Entry 4WYO (X-ray diffraction, 2.89 A resolution); this record covers chains B and C.

== Chain B (and C) ==
Protein: Acetyl-CoA carboxylase
Source organism: Saccharomyces cerevisiae
Notes: EC 6.4.1.2, 6.3.4.14; fragment: Carboxyl transferase domain; chain C of this document is another copy of the same molecule, construct and numbering; everything in this record applies to it too
UniProt: Q00955 (ACAC_YEAST); residues 1476-2233 here = UniProt positions 1476-2233
Sequence (769 residues; row label = number of the first residue in the row):
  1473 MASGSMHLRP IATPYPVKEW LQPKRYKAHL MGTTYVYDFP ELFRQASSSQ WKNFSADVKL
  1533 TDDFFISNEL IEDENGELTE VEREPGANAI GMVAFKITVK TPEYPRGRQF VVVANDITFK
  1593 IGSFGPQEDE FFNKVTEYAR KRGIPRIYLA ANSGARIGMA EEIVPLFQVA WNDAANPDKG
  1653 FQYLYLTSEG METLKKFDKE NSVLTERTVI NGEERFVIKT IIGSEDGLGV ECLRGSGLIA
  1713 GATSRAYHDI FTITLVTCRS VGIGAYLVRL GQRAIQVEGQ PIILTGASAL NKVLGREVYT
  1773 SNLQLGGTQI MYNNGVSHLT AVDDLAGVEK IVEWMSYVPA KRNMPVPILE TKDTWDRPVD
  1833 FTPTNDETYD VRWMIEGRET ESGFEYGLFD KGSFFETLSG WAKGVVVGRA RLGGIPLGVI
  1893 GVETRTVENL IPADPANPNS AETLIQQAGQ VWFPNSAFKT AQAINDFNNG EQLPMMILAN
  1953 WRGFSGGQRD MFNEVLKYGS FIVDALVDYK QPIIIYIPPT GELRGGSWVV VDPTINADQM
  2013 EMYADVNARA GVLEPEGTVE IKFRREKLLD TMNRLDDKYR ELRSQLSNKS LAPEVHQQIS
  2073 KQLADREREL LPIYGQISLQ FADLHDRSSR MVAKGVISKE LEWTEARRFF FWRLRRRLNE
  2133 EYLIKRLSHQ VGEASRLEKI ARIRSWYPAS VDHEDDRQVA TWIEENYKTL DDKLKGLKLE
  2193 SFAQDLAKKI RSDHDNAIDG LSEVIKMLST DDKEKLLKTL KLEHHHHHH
Unresolved in the structure: 1473-1479, 2056-2072, 2217-2221, 2235-2241 (chain C: 1473-1491, 2189-2207, 2234-2241)
Construct notes: initiating methionine (1473); expression tag (1474-1475, 2234-2241); engineered mutation Ser1760 (Pro in Q00955), Leu1762 (Ile in Q00955), Val1765 (Met in Q00955), Gln1919 (Glu in Q00955), Ala1920 (Pro in Q00955), Phe1925 (His in Q00955), Glu2028 (Gln in Q00955), Thr2030 (Met in Q00955), Glu2032 (Gly in Q00955)
Small-molecule neighbours:
  - 3W2 (2'-tert-butyl-1-(2H-indazol-5-ylcarbonyl)-2'H-spiro[piperidine-4,5'-pyrano[3,2-c]pyrazol]-7'(6'H)-one), molecule 1: Thr1757, Ala1761, Leu1762, Lys1764, Val1765, Leu1766
  - 3W2, molecule 2: Ala1920, Val1923, Phe1925, Arg1954, Gly1955, Phe1956, Ser1957, Gly1958, Arg1996, Leu2025, Glu2026, Glu2028, Gly2029, Glu2032

== How chain B and chain C interact ==
Contacting residue pairs (289):
  Ala1627(B) - Val2024(C)  hydrophobic
  Arg1628(B) - Val2024(C)
  Ile1629(B) - Val2024(C)  hydrophobic
  Ile1629(B) - Leu2025(C)  hydrophobic
  Ile1629(B) - Lys2034(C)
  Met1631(B) - Lys2034(C)
  Met1631(B) - Phe2035(C)  hydrophobic
  Met1631(B) - Phe2093(C)  hydrophobic
  Met1631(B) - His2097(C)
  Ala1632(B) - Phe2093(C)
  Ala1632(B) - His2097(C)  hydrogen bond (backbone-side chain)
  Glu1633(B) - Lys2039(C)  salt bridge
  Ile1635(B) - Phe2093(C)  hydrophobic
  Val1636(B) - Lys2039(C)
  Val1636(B) - Arg2046(C)  hydrogen bond (backbone-side chain)
  Val1636(B) - Phe2093(C)  hydrophobic
  Pro1637(B) - Arg2046(C)  hydrogen bond (backbone-side chain)
  Leu1638(B) - Arg2046(C)
  Phe1639(B) - Thr2043(C)
  Phe1639(B) - Arg2046(C)  hydrogen bond (backbone-side chain)
  Phe1639(B) - Leu2047(C)
  Phe1639(B) - Ile2089(C)  hydrophobic
  Phe1639(B) - Phe2093(C)  hydrophobic
  Gln1640(B) - Arg2046(C)
  Gln1640(B) - Leu2047(C)
  Val1641(B) - Leu2047(C)  hydrophobic
  Trp1643(B) - Tyr2086(C)
  Trp1643(B) - Ile2089(C)  hydrophobic
  Pro1649(B) - Leu2082(C)  hydrophobic
  Pro1649(B) - Ile2085(C)
  Asp1650(B) - Glu2081(C)
  Gly1652(B) - Ile2085(C)
  Phe1653(B) - Gln2088(C)
  Phe1653(B) - Ile2089(C)
  Phe1653(B) - Gln2092(C)
  Leu1656(B) - Phe2093(C)
  Leu1656(B) - Leu2096(C)  hydrophobic
  Leu1676(B) - Ser2101(C)
  Ile1690(B) - Leu2096(C)
  Lys1691(B) - Leu2096(C)
  Lys1691(B) - Arg2099(C)
  Thr1692(B) - Leu2096(C)
  Thr1692(B) - Arg2099(C)
  Thr1692(B) - Ser2101(C)
  Thr1692(B) - Arg2102(C)
  Ile1693(B) - Phe2093(C)  hydrophobic
  Ile1693(B) - Leu2096(C)  hydrogen bond (backbone-backbone)
  Ile1693(B) - His2097(C)
  Ile1693(B) - Arg2102(C)
  Ile1694(B) - Arg2102(C)  hydrogen bond (backbone-side chain)
  Ile1694(B) - Ala2105(C)  hydrophobic
  Asp1698(B) - Lys2106(C)  salt bridge
  Leu1700(B) - Arg2102(C)
  Gly1701(B) - Val2024(C)
  Gly1701(B) - Arg2102(C)
  Val1702(B) - Trp2000(C)  hydrophobic
  Val1702(B) - Ala2022(C)  hydrophobic
  Val1702(B) - Arg2102(C)
  Val1702(B) - Met2103(C)  hydrophobic
  Val1702(B) - Val2108(C)  hydrophobic
  Glu1703(B) - Arg2102(C)  salt bridge
  Glu1703(B) - Lys2106(C)
  Glu1703(B) - Val2108(C)
  Leu1705(B) - Gly1997(C)
  Leu1705(B) - Trp2000(C)
  Leu1705(B) - Gly2023(C)
  Leu1705(B) - Val2024(C)  hydrophobic
  Arg1706(B) - Trp2000(C)
  Arg1706(B) - Asp2004(C)
  Arg1706(B) - Thr2006(C)  hydrogen bond (backbone-side chain)
  Arg1706(B) - Gly2107(C)
  Arg1706(B) - Val2108(C)
  Ser1708(B) - Val2001(C)
  Gly1709(B) - Val2001(C)
  Gly1709(B) - Asp2004(C)
  Gly1709(B) - Thr2006(C)
  Gly1709(B) - Ile2007(C)
  Leu1710(B) - Thr2006(C)  hydrogen bond (backbone-side chain)
  Ala1712(B) - Val2001(C)  hydrophobic
  Ser1716(B) - Asp1976(C)  hydrogen bond
  Ser1716(B) - Val1979(C)
  Arg1717(B) - Val1979(C)
  Arg1717(B) - Ile2007(C)  hydrogen bond (side chain-backbone)
  Arg1717(B) - Asn2008(C)
  Ile1735(B) - Val2001(C)  hydrophobic
  Tyr1738(B) - Phe1956(C)
  Tyr1738(B) - Val1967(C)
  Tyr1738(B) - Leu1968(C)
  Tyr1738(B) - Gly1971(C)
  Tyr1738(B) - Ser1972(C)
  Arg1741(B) - Leu1968(C)
  Arg1741(B) - Lys1969(C)
  Arg1741(B) - Ser1972(C)
  Leu1742(B) - Ser1972(C)
  Leu1742(B) - Val1975(C)  hydrophobic
  Ile1754(B) - Met1963(C)
  Ile1754(B) - Leu1968(C)  hydrophobic
  Ile1755(B) - Met1963(C)  hydrophobic
  Leu1756(B) - Phe1956(C)  hydrophobic
  Leu1756(B) - Met1963(C)
  Leu1756(B) - Leu1968(C)  hydrophobic
  Leu1762(B) - Gly1958(C)
  Leu1762(B) - Gly1959(C)
  Lys1764(B) - Glu2032(C)  salt bridge
  Val1765(B) - Arg1954(C)
  Tyr1771(B) - Gly1959(C)
  Tyr1771(B) - Gln1960(C)
  Gln1776(B) - Gln1960(C)
  Leu1777(B) - Gly1958(C)
  Leu1777(B) - Gly1959(C)
  Leu1777(B) - Gln1960(C)
  Leu1777(B) - Met1963(C)
  Ile1782(B) - Gln1960(C)
  Ile1782(B) - Phe1964(C)  hydrophobic
  Met1783(B) - Met1963(C)  hydrophobic
  Met1783(B) - Leu1968(C)  hydrophobic
  Asn1786(B) - Met1963(C)  hydrogen bond (side chain-backbone)
  Asn1786(B) - Phe1964(C)  hydrogen bond (side chain-backbone)
  Asn1786(B) - Glu1966(C)
  Asn1786(B) - Lys1969(C)  hydrogen bond (backbone-side chain)
  Gly1787(B) - Lys1969(C)
  Val1788(B) - Lys1969(C)
  Trp1873(B) - Glu1966(C)
  Trp1873(B) - Lys1969(C)
  Leu1902(B) - Phe1964(C)
  Ile1903(B) - Phe1964(C)  hydrophobic
  Pro1904(B) - Gln1960(C)
  Pro1904(B) - Phe1964(C)
  Ala1905(B) - Gln1960(C)  hydrogen bond (backbone-side chain)
  Asp1906(B) - Arg1961(C)
  Pro1907(B) - Gln1960(C)
  Phe1930(B) - Glu1966(C)
  Phe1930(B) - Lys1969(C)
  Phe1930(B) - Tyr1970(C)
  Phe1930(B) - Phe1973(C)  hydrophobic
  Phe1956(B) - Tyr1738(C)
  Phe1956(B) - Leu1756(C)  hydrophobic
  Gly1958(B) - Leu1762(C)
  Gly1958(B) - Leu1777(C)
  Gly1959(B) - Leu1762(C)
  Gly1959(B) - Tyr1771(C)
  Gly1959(B) - Leu1777(C)
  Gln1960(B) - Tyr1771(C)  hydrogen bond (backbone-side chain)
  Gln1960(B) - Gln1776(C)
  Gln1960(B) - Leu1777(C)
  Gln1960(B) - Ile1782(C)
  Gln1960(B) - Pro1904(C)
  Gln1960(B) - Ala1905(C)  hydrogen bond (side chain-backbone)
  Gln1960(B) - Pro1907(C)
  Arg1961(B) - Asp1906(C)
  Met1963(B) - Ile1754(C)
  Met1963(B) - Ile1755(C)  hydrophobic
  Met1963(B) - Leu1756(C)
  Met1963(B) - Leu1777(C)
  Met1963(B) - Met1783(C)  hydrophobic
  Met1963(B) - Asn1786(C)  hydrogen bond (backbone-side chain)
  Phe1964(B) - Ile1782(C)  hydrophobic
  Phe1964(B) - Asn1786(C)  hydrogen bond (backbone-side chain)
  Phe1964(B) - Leu1902(C)
  Phe1964(B) - Ile1903(C)  hydrophobic
  Phe1964(B) - Pro1904(C)
  Glu1966(B) - Asn1786(C)
  Glu1966(B) - Trp1873(C)
  Glu1966(B) - Phe1930(C)
  Val1967(B) - Tyr1738(C)
  Leu1968(B) - Tyr1738(C)
  Leu1968(B) - Arg1741(C)
  Leu1968(B) - Ile1754(C)  hydrophobic
  Leu1968(B) - Leu1756(C)  hydrophobic
  Leu1968(B) - Met1783(C)  hydrophobic
  Lys1969(B) - Arg1741(C)
  Lys1969(B) - Asn1786(C)  hydrogen bond (side chain-backbone)
  Lys1969(B) - Val1788(C)
  Lys1969(B) - Trp1873(C)
  Lys1969(B) - Phe1930(C)
  Tyr1970(B) - Phe1930(C)
  Tyr1970(B) - Tyr1970(C)  hydrogen bond
  Gly1971(B) - Tyr1738(C)
  Ser1972(B) - Tyr1738(C)
  Ser1972(B) - Arg1741(C)
  Ser1972(B) - Leu1742(C)
  Val1975(B) - Ala1712(C)
  Val1975(B) - Gly1713(C)
  Val1975(B) - Ser1716(C)
  Val1975(B) - Leu1742(C)  hydrophobic
  Asp1976(B) - Ser1716(C)  hydrogen bond
  Val1979(B) - Ser1716(C)
  Val1979(B) - Arg1717(C)
  Gly1997(B) - Leu1705(C)
  Trp2000(B) - Val1702(C)  hydrophobic
  Trp2000(B) - Leu1705(C)
  Trp2000(B) - Arg1706(C)
  Val2001(B) - Ser1708(C)
  Val2001(B) - Gly1709(C)
  Val2001(B) - Ala1712(C)  hydrophobic
  Val2001(B) - Ile1735(C)  hydrophobic
  Asp2004(B) - Arg1706(C)
  Asp2004(B) - Gly1709(C)
  Thr2006(B) - Arg1706(C)  hydrogen bond (side chain-backbone)
  Thr2006(B) - Gly1709(C)
  Thr2006(B) - Leu1710(C)  hydrogen bond (side chain-backbone)
  Ile2007(B) - Gly1709(C)
  Ile2007(B) - Arg1717(C)  hydrogen bond (backbone-side chain)
  Asn2008(B) - Arg1717(C)
  Ala2022(B) - Val1702(C)  hydrophobic
  Gly2023(B) - Leu1705(C)
  Val2024(B) - Ala1627(C)  hydrophobic
  Val2024(B) - Arg1628(C)
  Val2024(B) - Ile1629(C)  hydrophobic
  Val2024(B) - Gly1701(C)
  Val2024(B) - Leu1705(C)  hydrophobic
  Leu2025(B) - Ile1629(C)  hydrophobic
  Thr2030(B) - Met1631(C)
  Glu2032(B) - Lys1764(C)
  Lys2034(B) - Met1631(C)
  Lys2034(B) - Glu1633(C)
  Phe2035(B) - Met1631(C)  hydrophobic
  Lys2039(B) - Glu1633(C)  salt bridge
  Lys2039(B) - Val1636(C)
  Thr2043(B) - Phe1639(C)
  Arg2046(B) - Val1636(C)  hydrogen bond (side chain-backbone)
  Arg2046(B) - Pro1637(C)  hydrogen bond (side chain-backbone)
  Arg2046(B) - Leu1638(C)
  Arg2046(B) - Phe1639(C)  hydrogen bond (side chain-backbone)
  Arg2046(B) - Gln1640(C)
  Leu2047(B) - Phe1639(C)
  Leu2047(B) - Gln1640(C)
  Leu2047(B) - Val1641(C)  hydrophobic
  Leu2047(B) - Trp1643(C)
  Glu2081(B) - Asp1650(C)
  Leu2082(B) - Pro1649(C)  hydrophobic
  Ile2085(B) - Pro1649(C)
  Tyr2086(B) - Trp1643(C)
  Gln2088(B) - Phe1653(C)
  Ile2089(B) - Phe1639(C)  hydrophobic
  Ile2089(B) - Trp1643(C)  hydrophobic
  Ile2089(B) - Phe1653(C)  hydrophobic
  Ile2089(B) - Leu1656(C)  hydrophobic
  Gln2092(B) - Phe1653(C)
  Phe2093(B) - Met1631(C)  hydrophobic
  Phe2093(B) - Ala1632(C)
  Phe2093(B) - Ile1635(C)  hydrophobic
  Phe2093(B) - Val1636(C)  hydrophobic
  Phe2093(B) - Phe1639(C)  hydrophobic
  Phe2093(B) - Leu1656(C)
  Phe2093(B) - Ile1693(C)
  Leu2096(B) - Leu1656(C)  hydrophobic
  Leu2096(B) - Ile1690(C)
  Leu2096(B) - Lys1691(C)
  Leu2096(B) - Thr1692(C)
  Leu2096(B) - Ile1693(C)  hydrogen bond (backbone-backbone)
  His2097(B) - Met1631(C)
  His2097(B) - Ala1632(C)  hydrogen bond (side chain-backbone)
  His2097(B) - Ile1693(C)
  Arg2099(B) - Lys1691(C)
  Arg2099(B) - Thr1692(C)
  Ser2101(B) - Leu1676(C)
  Ser2101(B) - Thr1692(C)
  Arg2102(B) - Thr1692(C)
  Arg2102(B) - Ile1693(C)
  Arg2102(B) - Ile1694(C)  hydrogen bond (side chain-backbone)
  Arg2102(B) - Leu1700(C)
  Arg2102(B) - Gly1701(C)
  Arg2102(B) - Val1702(C)
  Arg2102(B) - Glu1703(C)  salt bridge
  Ala2105(B) - Ile1694(C)  hydrophobic
  Lys2106(B) - Asp1698(C)  salt bridge
  Lys2106(B) - Glu1703(C)
  Val2108(B) - Val1702(C)  hydrophobic
  Val2108(B) - Glu1703(C)
  Val2108(B) - Arg1706(C)
  Lys2190(B) - Asn2208(C)
  Leu2191(B) - Glu2215(C)
  Phe2194(B) - Ala2209(C)  hydrophobic
  Phe2194(B) - Gly2212(C)
  Phe2194(B) - Leu2213(C)
  Ala2195(B) - Glu2215(C)
  Ala2195(B) - Val2216(C)
  His2206(B) - Asp2224(C)  salt bridge
  Leu2213(B) - Leu2213(C)  hydrophobic
  Leu2213(B) - Ile2217(C)  hydrophobic
  Leu2213(B) - Leu2220(C)  hydrophobic
  Ser2214(B) - Thr2231(C)
  Lys2225(B) - Leu2232(C)
  Leu2229(B) - Leu2229(C)  hydrophobic
  Leu2229(B) - Leu2232(C)  hydrophobic
  Thr2231(B) - Ser2214(C)  hydrogen bond
  Leu2232(B) - Ile2217(C)  hydrophobic
  Leu2232(B) - Leu2232(C)  hydrophobic
Other interface residues (no listed pair), chain B (146 interface residues in all): Gly1630, Gly1713, His1720, Ala1737, Thr1757, Asn1785, Arg1954, Asn1965, Phe1973, Arg1996, Asp2048, Arg2078, Met2103, Gly2107, Glu2192, Leu2198, Arg2203, Asp2224, Leu2228
Other interface residues (no listed pair), chain C (148 interface residues in all): Gly1652, His1720, Ala1737, Thr1757, Val1765, Asn1785, Gly1787, Asn1965, Arg1996, Gly1998, Val2002, Thr2030, Ile2033, Arg2078, Ile2210, Asp2211, Met2219, Lys2225

== Summary ==
The interface between chain B and chain C involves 146 residues on one side and 148 on the other, with 31
hydrogen bonds and 8 salt bridges. Among the polar pairs are Glu1633(B)-Lys2039(C), Asp1698(B)-Lys2106(C) and
Glu1703(B)-Arg2102(C). Ligands of chain B: compound 3W2.
Chain B and chain C are both Acetyl-CoA carboxylase (Saccharomyces cerevisiae); the structure, Crystal
structure of human-yeast chimera acetyl coA carboxylase CT domain bound to Compound 1, was determined by X-ray
diffraction, deposited together with 4WZ8.
